PDB entry 9CFP | electron microscopy, 2.90 A resolution | chains B and D of the 4 polymer chains in the assembly

[Chain B (and D)]
Protein: Teichoic acids export ATP-binding protein TagH
Source organism: Staphylococcus aureus
Notes: EC 7.5.2.4; chain D of this document is another copy of the same molecule, construct and numbering; everything in this record applies to it too
UniProt: Q2FJ01 (TAGH_STAA3); numbering as in UniProt (aligned over 1-264)
Sequence (264 residues; numbered 1 to 264; the number before each row is that of its first residue):
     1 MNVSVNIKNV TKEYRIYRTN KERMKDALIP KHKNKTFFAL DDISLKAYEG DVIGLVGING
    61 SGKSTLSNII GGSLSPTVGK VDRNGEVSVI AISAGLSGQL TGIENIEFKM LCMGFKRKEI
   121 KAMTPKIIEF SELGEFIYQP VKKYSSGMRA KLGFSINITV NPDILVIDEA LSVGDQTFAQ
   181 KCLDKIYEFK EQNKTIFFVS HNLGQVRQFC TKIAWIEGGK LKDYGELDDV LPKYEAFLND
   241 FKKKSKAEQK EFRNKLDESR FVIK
Metal / ion sites: Mg2+: Ser64 (together with AMP-PNP)
Ligand contacts:
  - AMP-PNP (ANP; phosphoaminophosphonic acid-adenylate ester), molecule 1: Tyr14, Phe37, Ala39, Ile58, Asn59, Gly60, Ser61, Gly62, Lys63, Ser64, Thr65, Glu169, His201, Arg260
  - AMP-PNP (ANP), molecule 2: Phe136, Lys143, Tyr144, Ser145, Ser146, Gly147, Met148, Val173
Swiss-Prot annotation at these positions:
  - binding site (ATP): Gly57 to Ser64
From the paper describing this entry:
  - conformationally variable residues (loop rearrangement, order/disorder transition): Ile90 to Gly98, Glu169 to Asp175
  - catalytic residues: Glu169

[Interface between chain B and chain D]
Residue-residue contacts (45):
  Ile16(B) - Gln139(D)
  Tyr17(B) - Gln139(D)
  Arg18(B) - Glu135(D)  salt bridge
  Arg18(B) - Tyr138(D)
  Lys35(B) - Glu135(D)  salt bridge
  Ile58(B) - Asp175(D)
  Asn59(B) - Gly147(D)
  Asn59(B) - Lys151(D)
  Asn59(B) - Val173(D)
  Asn59(B) - Gly174(D)
  Asn59(B) - Asp175(D)  hydrogen bond (backbone-side chain)
  Glu129(B) - Lys250(D)  salt bridge
  Glu132(B) - Arg253(D)  salt bridge
  Glu135(B) - Arg18(D)  salt bridge
  Glu135(B) - Lys35(D)  salt bridge
  Glu135(B) - Asp257(D)
  Tyr138(B) - Arg18(D)
  Gln139(B) - Ile16(D)
  Gln139(B) - Tyr17(D)
  Gly147(B) - Asn59(D)
  Lys151(B) - Asn59(D)
  Glu169(B) - Val173(D)
  Val173(B) - Asn59(D)
  Val173(B) - Glu169(D)
  Val173(B) - His201(D)  hydrogen bond (backbone-side chain)
  Gly174(B) - Asn59(D)
  Asp175(B) - Ile58(D)
  Asp175(B) - Asn59(D)  hydrogen bond (side chain-backbone)
  Asp175(B) - His201(D)
  Gln176(B) - Leu203(D)
  Gln176(B) - Leu238(D)
  Gln176(B) - Lys242(D)  hydrogen bond
  Thr177(B) - Phe241(D)
  Gln180(B) - Lys242(D)
  His201(B) - Val173(D)  hydrogen bond (side chain-backbone)
  His201(B) - Asp175(D)
  Asn202(B) - Asn202(D)
  Leu203(B) - Gln176(D)
  Leu238(B) - Gln176(D)
  Phe241(B) - Thr177(D)
  Lys242(B) - Gln176(D)  hydrogen bond
  Lys242(B) - Gln180(D)
  Lys250(B) - Glu129(D)  salt bridge
  Arg253(B) - Glu132(D)  salt bridge
  Asp257(B) - Glu135(D)
Other interface residues (no listed pair), chain B (36 interface residues in all): Phe37, Gly60, Phe136, Ser145, Ser146, Ser172, Phe261
Other interface residues (no listed pair), chain D (36 interface residues in all): Phe37, Gly60, Phe136, Ser145, Ser146, Ser172, Phe261

[Overview]
Chain B and chain D each contribute 36 residues to their interface, with 6 hydrogen bonds and 8 salt bridges.
Polar pairs include Arg18(B)-Glu135(D), Lys35(B)-Glu135(D) and Glu129(B)-Lys250(D). Bound to chain B: AMP-PNP.
UniProt lists 8 ATP-binding residues on chain B. From the paper: the catalytic residue Glu169(B);
conformational variability at Ile90(B) and Glu169(B).
Both chains are Teichoic acids export ATP-binding protein TagH (Staphylococcus aureus). Entry 9CFP (Cryo-EM
structure of S. aureus TarGH in complex with AMP-PNP and targocil-II) was determined by electron microscopy,
deposited together with 9CFL, 9MHD, 9MHU and 9MHZ.
